2WY2 - chains C and D of the 4 polymer chains in the assembly; structure by solution NMR.

[Chain C]
Name: N\,n'-diacetylchitobiose-specific phosphotransferase enzyme iia component
Organism: Escherichia coli
Notes: EC 2.7.1.-
Reference sequence: P69791 (PTQA_ECOLI); residues 1-103 here correspond to UniProt positions 14-116 (UniProt number = residue number + 13)
Amino-acid sequence (103 residues; each row starts with the number of its first residue):
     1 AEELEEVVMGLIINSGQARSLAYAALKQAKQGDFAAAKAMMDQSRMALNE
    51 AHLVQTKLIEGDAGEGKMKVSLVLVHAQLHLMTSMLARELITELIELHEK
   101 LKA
Differences from the reference sequence: engineered mutation Leu79 (Asp92 in P69791)
Curated features (UniProtKB/Swiss-Prot):
  - active site: His76 (Tele-phosphohistidine intermediate)
  - modified residue: His76 (Phosphohistidine)

[Chain D]
Name: N\,n'-diacetylchitobiose-specific phosphotransferase enzyme iib component
Organism: Escherichia coli
Notes: EC 2.7.1.69
Reference sequence: C3T7F7 (C3T7F7_ECOLX); residue numbers follow UniProt; this construct covers 3-105
Amino-acid sequence (103 residues; row label = number of the first residue in the row):
     3 KKHIYLFCSAGMSTSLLVSKMRAQAEKYEVPVIIEAFPETLAGEKGQNAD
    53 VVLLGPQIAYMLPEIQRLLPNKPVEVIDSLLYGKVDGLGVLKAAVAAIKK
   103 AAA
Small-molecule neighbours: phosphite ion (PO3): Cys10, Ser11, Ala12, Gly13, Met14, Ser15, Thr16

[Chain C / chain D interface]
Pairs across the interface (16):
  His52(C) with Pro40(D)
  Leu53(C) with Lys47(D)
  Thr56(C) with Ala38(D); Phe39(D)
  Ile59(C) with Gly13(D); Met14(D); Ser17(D)
  Glu60(C) with Ser17(D); Val20(D); Ile36(D); Glu37(D); Ala38(D)
  Asp62(C) with Ser17(D)
  Lys67(C) with Leu18(D)
  Met68(C) with Leu18(D)
  Leu74(C) with Met14(D)
Other interface residues (no listed pair), chain C (11 interface residues in all): Ala63, Val70
Other interface residues (no listed pair), chain D (16 interface residues in all): Ala12, Ser21, Lys22, Arg24, Leu43

[In short]
Chain C and chain D form an interface of 11 and 16 residues respectively. Chain D binds phosphite ion. From
UniProt: active-site residue His76(C) on chain C.
Chain C is N\,n'-diacetylchitobiose-specific phosphotransferase enzyme iia component and chain D is
N\,n'-diacetylchitobiose-specific phosphotransferase enzyme iib component, both from Escherichia coli; the
structure, NMR structure of the IIAchitobiose-IIBchitobiose phosphoryl transition state complex of the
N,N'-diacetylchitoboise brance of the E. ..., was determined by solution NMR (same publication as 2WWV).
